Entry 7KW2 (X-ray diffraction, 2.00 A resolution); this record covers chain A.

[Chain A]
Name: PCP-C didomain
Source organism: Thermobifida fusca
Reference sequence: Q47NR9 (Q47NR9_THEFY); numbering as in UniProt (aligned over 2481-3008)
Chain sequence (528 residues; numbered 2481 to 3008; the number before each row is that of its first residue):
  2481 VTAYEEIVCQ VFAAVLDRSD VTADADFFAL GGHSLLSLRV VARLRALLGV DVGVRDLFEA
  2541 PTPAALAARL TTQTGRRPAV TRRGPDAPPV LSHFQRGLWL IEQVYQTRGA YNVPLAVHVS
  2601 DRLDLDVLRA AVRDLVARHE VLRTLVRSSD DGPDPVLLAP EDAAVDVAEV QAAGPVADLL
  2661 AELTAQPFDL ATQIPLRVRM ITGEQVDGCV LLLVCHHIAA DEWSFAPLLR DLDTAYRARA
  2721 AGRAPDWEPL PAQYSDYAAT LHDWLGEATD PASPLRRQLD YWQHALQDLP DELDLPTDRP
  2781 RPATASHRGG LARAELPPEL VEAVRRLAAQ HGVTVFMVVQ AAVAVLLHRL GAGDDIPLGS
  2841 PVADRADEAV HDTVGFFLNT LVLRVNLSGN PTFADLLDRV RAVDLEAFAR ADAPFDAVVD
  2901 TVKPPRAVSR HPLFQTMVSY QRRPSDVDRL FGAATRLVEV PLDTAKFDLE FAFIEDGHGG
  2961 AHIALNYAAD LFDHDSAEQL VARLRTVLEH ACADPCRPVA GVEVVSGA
Unresolved in the structure: 2553-2556, 3000-3008
Covalently attached groups: 4'-phosphopantetheine (PNS) linked to S2514
Differences from the reference sequence: engineered mutation G2577 (Arg in Q47NR9)
Reported in the primary citation:
  - mutagenesis - R2577G: decreased catalytic activity on Gly
  - catalytic residues: H2697
  - catalytic residues: E2702 (proposed by the authors, not directly observed)
  - mutagenesis - E2702G (75% to 92%): increased catalytic activity on PPant-linked l-Leu
  - specificity-determining residues: E2702
  - mutagenesis - H2697Q: abolished catalytic activity on Gly as the acceptor substrate
  - mutagenesis - E2702G (61% to 35%): decreased catalytic activity on Gly as the acceptor substrate

[Summary]
Covalently linked 4'-phosphopantetheine: at S2514. The paper reports catalytic residues H2697 and E2702;
R2577G reduces catalytic activity on Gly; 3 substitutions were tested in all.
Chain A is PCP-C didomain (Thermobifida fusca); the structure, Non-ribosomal didomain (holo-PCP-C) acceptor
bound state, R2577G, was determined by X-ray diffraction (same publication as 7KVW, 7KW0 and 7KW3).
